Entry 7XXY (X-ray diffraction, 1.92 A resolution); this record covers chain A.

Chain A:
Molecule: Galectin-10/Charcot-Leyden crystal protein
Organism: Macaca mulatta
Amino-acid sequence (142 residues; each row starts with the number of its first residue):
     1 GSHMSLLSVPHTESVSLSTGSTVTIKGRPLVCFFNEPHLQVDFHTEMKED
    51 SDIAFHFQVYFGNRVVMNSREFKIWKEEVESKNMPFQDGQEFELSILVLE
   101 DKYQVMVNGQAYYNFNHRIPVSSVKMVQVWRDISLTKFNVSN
Not modelled in the structure: 1-5
From the paper describing this entry:
  - binding site for beta-D-galactopyranose: Tyr60
  - conformationally variable residues: Glu36

In short:
From the paper: a binding site for beta-D-galactopyranose at Tyr60; conformational variability at Glu36.
Chain A is Galectin-10/Charcot-Leyden crystal protein (Macaca mulatta); the structure, Macaca mulatta
galectin-10/Charcot-Leyden crystal protein with lactose, was determined by X-ray diffraction together with
7XXU, 7XXV, 7XXW, 7XXX and 7XXZ from the same study.
